Entry 6O6C (electron microscopy, 3.10 A resolution); this record covers chains A and M of the 13 polymer chains in the assembly.

== Chain A ==
Name: DNA-directed RNA polymerase II subunit RPB1
Source organism: Saccharomyces cerevisiae
Notes: EC 2.7.7.6
UniProt: P04050 (RPB1_YEAST); residue numbers follow UniProt; this construct covers 1-1733
Chain sequence (1733 residues; each row starts with the number of its first residue):
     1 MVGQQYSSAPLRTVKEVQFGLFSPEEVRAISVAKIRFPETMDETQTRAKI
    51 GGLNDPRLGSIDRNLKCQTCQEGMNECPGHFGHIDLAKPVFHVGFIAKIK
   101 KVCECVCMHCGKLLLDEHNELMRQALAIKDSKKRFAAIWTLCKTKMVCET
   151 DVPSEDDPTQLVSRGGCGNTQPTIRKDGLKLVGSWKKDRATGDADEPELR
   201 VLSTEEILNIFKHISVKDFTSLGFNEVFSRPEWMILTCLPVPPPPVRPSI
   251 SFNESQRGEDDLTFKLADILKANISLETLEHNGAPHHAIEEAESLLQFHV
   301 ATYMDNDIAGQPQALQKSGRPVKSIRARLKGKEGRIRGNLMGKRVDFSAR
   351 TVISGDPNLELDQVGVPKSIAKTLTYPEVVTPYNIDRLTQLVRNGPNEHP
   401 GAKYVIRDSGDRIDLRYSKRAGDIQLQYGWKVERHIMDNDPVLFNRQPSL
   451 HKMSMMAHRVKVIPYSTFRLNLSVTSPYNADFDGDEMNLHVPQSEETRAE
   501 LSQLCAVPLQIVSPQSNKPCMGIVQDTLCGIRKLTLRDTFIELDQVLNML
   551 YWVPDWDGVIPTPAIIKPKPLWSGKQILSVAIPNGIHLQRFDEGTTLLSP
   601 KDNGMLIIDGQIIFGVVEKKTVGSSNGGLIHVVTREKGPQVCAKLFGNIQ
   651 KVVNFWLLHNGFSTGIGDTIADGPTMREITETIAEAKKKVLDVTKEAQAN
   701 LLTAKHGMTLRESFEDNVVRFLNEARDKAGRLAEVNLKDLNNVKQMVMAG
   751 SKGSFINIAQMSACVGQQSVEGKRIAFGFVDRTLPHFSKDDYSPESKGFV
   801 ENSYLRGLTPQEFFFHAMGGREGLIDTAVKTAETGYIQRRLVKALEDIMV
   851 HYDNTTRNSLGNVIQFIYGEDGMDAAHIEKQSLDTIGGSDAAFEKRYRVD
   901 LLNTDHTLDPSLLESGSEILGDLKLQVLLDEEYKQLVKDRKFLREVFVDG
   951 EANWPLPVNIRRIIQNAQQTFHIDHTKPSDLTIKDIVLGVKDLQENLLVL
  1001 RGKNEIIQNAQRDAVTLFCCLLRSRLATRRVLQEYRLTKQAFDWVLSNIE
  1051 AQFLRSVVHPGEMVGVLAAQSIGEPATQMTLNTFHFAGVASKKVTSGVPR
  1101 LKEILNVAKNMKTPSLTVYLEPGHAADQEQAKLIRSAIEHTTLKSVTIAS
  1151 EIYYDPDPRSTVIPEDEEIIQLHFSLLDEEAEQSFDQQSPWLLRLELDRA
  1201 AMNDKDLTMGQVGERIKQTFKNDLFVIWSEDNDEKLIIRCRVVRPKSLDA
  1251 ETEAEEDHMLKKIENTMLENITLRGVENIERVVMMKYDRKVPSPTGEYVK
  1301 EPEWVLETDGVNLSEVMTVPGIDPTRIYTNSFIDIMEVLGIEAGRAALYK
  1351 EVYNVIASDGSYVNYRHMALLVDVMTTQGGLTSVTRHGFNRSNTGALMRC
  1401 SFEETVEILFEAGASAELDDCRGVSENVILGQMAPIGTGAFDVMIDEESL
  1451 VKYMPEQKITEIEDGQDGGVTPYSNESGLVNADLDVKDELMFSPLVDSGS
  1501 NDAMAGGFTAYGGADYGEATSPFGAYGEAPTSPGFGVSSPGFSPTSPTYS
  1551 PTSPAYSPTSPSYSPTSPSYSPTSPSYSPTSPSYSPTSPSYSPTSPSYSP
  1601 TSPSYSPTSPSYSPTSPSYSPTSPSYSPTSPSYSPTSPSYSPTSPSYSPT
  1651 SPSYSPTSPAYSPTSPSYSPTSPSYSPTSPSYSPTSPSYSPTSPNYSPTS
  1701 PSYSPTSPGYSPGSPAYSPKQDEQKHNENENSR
Unresolved in the structure: 1-7, 1155-1163, 1165, 1167-1168, 1170-1172, 1174-1185, 1481-1733
UniProt features mapped onto this chain:
  - region: Pro248 to Asp260 (Lid loop), Asn306 to Lys323 (Rudder loop), Pro810 to Glu822 (Bridging helix)
  - binding site (Zn(2+)): Cys67, Cys70, Cys77, His80, Cys107, Cys110, Cys148, Cys167
  - binding site (Mg(2+)): Asp481, Asp483, Asp485
  - modified residue: Thr1471 (Phosphothreonine)
  - cross-link (Glycyl lysine isopeptide (Lys-Gly)): Lys695 (interchain with G-Cter in ubiquitin), Lys1246 (interchain with G-Cter in ubiquitin), Lys1350 (interchain with G-Cter in ubiquitin)
Metal / ion sites: Zn2+ site 1: Cys67, Cys70, His80; Zn2+ site 2: Cys107, Met108, Cys167; Mg2+: Asp481, Asp483, Asp485 (shared with 1 residue of chain K)

== Chain M ==
Molecule: 27-nt DNA strand
Sequence (27 nucleotides; each row starts with the number of its first residue):
     2 GCTCTGCTCCTTCTCCXTCCTCTCGAT
Modified residues: TTD (cis-syn cyclobutane thymine dimer) at position 18

== Chain A / chain M interface ==
Contacting residue pairs - 15 pairs, chain A then chain M:
  Lys145(A) - DG7(M)  salt bridge to the phosphate
  Lys332(A) - TTD_18(M)  base contact
  Lys332(A) - DC20(M)  salt bridge to the phosphate
  Lys332(A) - DC21(M)  salt bridge to the phosphate
  Arg337(A) - TTD_18(M)  base contact
  Arg350(A) - DT22(M)  sugar contact
  Gln447(A) - DC20(M)  base contact
  Pro448(A) - DT19(M)  base contact
  Pro448(A) - DC20(M)  base contact
  Thr831(A) - DT19(M)  base contact
  Gly835(A) - DT19(M)  sugar contact
  Tyr836(A) - TTD_18(M)  sugar contact
  Tyr836(A) - DT19(M)  sugar contact
  Arg1386(A) - DC17(M)  sugar contact
  Glu1403(A) - TTD_18(M)  sugar contact
Other interface residues (no listed pair), chain A (14 interface residues in all): Leu450, Ala832, Glu1407

== Summary ==
The interface between chain A and chain M involves 14 residues on one side and 7 on the other; the contacts
include 3 salt bridges. Polar contacts include Lys145(A)-DG7(M), Lys332(A)-DC20(M) and Lys332(A)-DC21(M).
UniProt lists 8 Zn2+-binding residues and 3 Mg2+-binding residues on chain A.
Chain A is DNA-directed RNA polymerase II subunit RPB1 (Saccharomyces cerevisiae) and chain M is a 27-nt DNA
strand; the structure, RNA polymerase II elongation complex arrested at a CPD lesion, was determined by
electron microscopy.
